4MJ5 - chains A and B of the 3 polymer chains in the assembly; structure by X-ray diffraction, 2.40 A resolution.

== Chain A ==
Molecule: HLA class I histocompatibility antigen, A-11 alpha chain
Organism: Homo sapiens
UniProtKB: P13746 (1A11_HUMAN); residues 1-274 here correspond to UniProt positions 25-298 (UniProt number = residue number + 24)
Amino-acid sequence (274 residues; row label = number of the first residue in the row):
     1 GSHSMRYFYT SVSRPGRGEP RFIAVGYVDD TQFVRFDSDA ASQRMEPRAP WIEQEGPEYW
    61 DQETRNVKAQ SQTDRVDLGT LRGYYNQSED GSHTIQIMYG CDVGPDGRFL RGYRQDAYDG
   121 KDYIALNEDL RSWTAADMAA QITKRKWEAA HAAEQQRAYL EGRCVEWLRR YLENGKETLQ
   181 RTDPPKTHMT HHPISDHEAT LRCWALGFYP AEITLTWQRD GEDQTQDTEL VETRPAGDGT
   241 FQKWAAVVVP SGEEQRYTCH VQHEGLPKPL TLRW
Disulfides: Cys101-Cys164, Cys203-Cys259
Reported in the primary citation:
  - binding site for Nucleocapsid protein: Tyr7, Met45, Glu63, Val67

== Chain B ==
Molecule: Beta-2-microglobulin
Organism: Homo sapiens
UniProtKB: P61769 (B2MG_HUMAN); residues 1-99 here correspond to UniProt positions 21-119 (UniProt number = residue number + 20)
Amino-acid sequence (100 residues; each row starts with the number of its first residue; numbering starts at 0):
     0 MIQRTPKIQV YSRHPAENGK SNFLNCYVSG FHPSDIEVDL LKNGERIEKV EHSDLSFSKD
    60 WSFYLLYYTE FTPTEKDEYA CRVNHVTLSQ PKIVKWDRDM
Disulfides: Cys25-Cys80
Sequence notes: expression tag (0)

== Chain A / chain B interface ==
Residue-residue contacts (56):
  Phe8(A) with Phe56(B)
  Tyr9(A) with Phe56(B)
  Thr10(A) with Leu54(B); Phe56(B); Phe62(B)
  Val12(A) with Ser33(B)
  Val25(A) with Asp53(B); Leu54(B); Ser55(B)
  Tyr27(A) with Ser55(B); Tyr63(B), hydrogen bond
  Gln32(A) with Asp53(B), hydrogen bond
  Arg35(A) with Asp53(B), salt bridge
  Arg48(A) with Asp53(B), salt bridge
  Gln96(A) with His31(B), hydrogen bond; Phe56(B); Trp60(B), hydrogen bond (side chain-backbone); Phe62(B)
  Ile97(A) with Phe56(B)
  Gln115(A) with Trp60(B)
  Asp116(A) with Trp60(B)
  Ala117(A) with Trp60(B), hydrophobic
  Asp119(A) with Met0(B); Ile1(B); His31(B)
  Gly120(A) with Ile1(B); Arg3(B), hydrogen bond (backbone-side chain); His31(B), hydrogen bond (backbone-side chain); Trp60(B)
  Lys121(A) with Ile1(B)
  Asp122(A) with Trp60(B), hydrogen bond
  Thr190(A) with Asp98(B), hydrogen bond
  His192(A) with Asp98(B), salt bridge
  Arg202(A) with Asp98(B), salt bridge; Met99(B)
  Trp204(A) with Asp98(B), hydrogen bond; Met99(B)
  Leu206(A) with Pro14(B), hydrophobic
  Val231(A) with Gln8(B)
  Glu232(A) with Lys6(B), salt bridge; Gln8(B), hydrogen bond (backbone-side chain); Tyr26(B); Ser28(B), hydrogen bond
  Arg234(A) with Gln8(B), hydrogen bond; Tyr10(B); Met99(B), hydrogen bond (side chain-backbone)
  Pro235(A) with Tyr10(B), hydrogen bond (backbone-side chain); Tyr26(B)
  Ala236(A) with Arg12(B), hydrogen bond (backbone-side chain); Asn24(B), hydrogen bond (backbone-side chain)
  Gly237(A) with Arg12(B), hydrogen bond (backbone-side chain)
  Asp238(A) with Arg12(B)
  Gln242(A) with Tyr10(B); Ser11(B), hydrogen bond (side chain-backbone); Arg12(B), hydrogen bond (side chain-backbone)
  Trp244(A) with Met99(B), hydrogen bond (side chain-backbone)
Also at the interface, not in a pair above, chain A (37 interface residues in all): Ile23, Ser92, Thr94, Met98, Thr233
Also at the interface, not in a pair above, chain B (25 interface residues in all): Asp59, Leu65

== In short ==
37 residues of chain A face 25 of chain B across their interface, with 20 hydrogen bonds and 5 salt bridges.
Polar pairs include Arg35(A)-Asp53(B), Arg48(A)-Asp53(B) and His192(A)-Asp98(B). From the paper: a binding
site for Nucleocapsid protein at Tyr7(A), Met45(A) and Glu63(A) among others.
Chain A is HLA class I histocompatibility antigen, A-11 alpha chain and chain B is Beta-2-microglobulin, both
from Homo sapiens; the structure, Crystal Structure of HLA-A*1101 in complex with H1-22, an influenza A(H1N1)
virus epitope, was determined by X-ray diffraction together with 4MJ6 from the same study.
